8K27 - chains Q and G of the 12 polymer chains in the assembly; structure by electron microscopy, 3.60 A resolution.

Chain Q:
Molecule: 49-nt DNA strand
From: Vibrio phage ICP1_2004_A
Sequence (49 nucleotides; each row starts with the number of its first residue):
     1 ATTTAAATAG GGAAGATAAG CAAAGGGTTG ACGAAAGCCC TTTGTCCCT

Chain G:
Molecule: Csy3
From: Vibrio phage ICP1_2004_A
UniProtKB: F1D5V6 (F1D5V6_9CAUD); residue numbers follow UniProt; this construct covers 1-306
Chain sequence (306 residues; row label = number of the first residue in the row):
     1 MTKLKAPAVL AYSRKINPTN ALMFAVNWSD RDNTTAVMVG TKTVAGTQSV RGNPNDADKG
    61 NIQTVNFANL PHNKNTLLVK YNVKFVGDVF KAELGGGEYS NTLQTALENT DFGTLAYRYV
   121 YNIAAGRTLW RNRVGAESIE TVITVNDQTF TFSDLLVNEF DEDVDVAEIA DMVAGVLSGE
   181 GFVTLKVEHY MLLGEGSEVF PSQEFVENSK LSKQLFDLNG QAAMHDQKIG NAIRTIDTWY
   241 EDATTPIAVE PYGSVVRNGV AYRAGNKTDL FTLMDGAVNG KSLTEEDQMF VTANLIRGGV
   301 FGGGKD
Unresolved in the structure: 1, 304-306

Interface between chain Q and chain G:
Residue-residue contacts (14; chain Q residue first):
  DT3(Q) with Gly60(G), phosphate contact; Asn61(G), sugar contact; Ile62(G), base contact; Gln63(G), sugar contact
  DT4(Q) with Gln48(G), sugar contact; Asn61(G), hydrogen bond to the base; Gln63(G), hydrogen bond to the phosphate; Ser212(G), hydrogen bond to the base
  DG11(Q) with Val300(G), base contact
  DG12(Q) with Ala8(G), sugar contact; Val9(G), base contact; Gly303(G), sugar contact
  DA13(Q) with Ala8(G), phosphate contact; Val9(G), base contact
Other interface residues (no listed pair), chain Q (8 interface residues in all): DT2, DA5, DA9
Other interface residues (no listed pair), chain G (15 interface residues in all): Leu10, Val50, Lys59, Phe205, Gly302

Summary:
8 residues of chain Q and 15 residues of chain G are in contact; the contacts include 3 hydrogen bonds. Among
the polar pairs are DT4(Q)-Asn61(G), DT4(Q)-Ser212(G) and DT4(Q)-Gln63(G).
Chain Q is a 49-nt DNA strand and chain G is Csy3, both from Vibrio phage ICP1_2004_A; the structure, ICP1
Csy-dsDNA complex (partial duplex), was determined by electron microscopy.
